2WJ5 - chain A; structure by X-ray diffraction, 1.12 A resolution.

Chain A:
Protein: Heat shock protein beta-6
Source organism: Rattus norvegicus
Notes: fragment: alpha-crystallin domain, residues 65-162
UniProtKB: P97541 (HSPB6_RAT); residues 4-101 here correspond to UniProt positions 65-162 (UniProt number = residue number + 61)
Amino-acid sequence (101 residues; numbered 1 to 101; the number before each row is that of its first residue):
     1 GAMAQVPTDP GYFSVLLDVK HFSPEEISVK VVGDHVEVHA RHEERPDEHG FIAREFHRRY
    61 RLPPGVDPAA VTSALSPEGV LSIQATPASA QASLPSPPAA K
Unresolved in the structure: 97-101
Swiss-Prot annotation at these positions:
  - modified residue: Gln5 (Deamidated glutamine), Ser96 (Phosphoserine)
  - cross-link: Lys101 (Isoglutamyl lysine isopeptide (Lys-Gln) (interchain with Q-31))

In short:
Chain A is Heat shock protein beta-6 (Rattus norvegicus); the structure, Rat alpha crystallin domain, was
determined by X-ray diffraction (same publication as 2WJ7).
